PDB entry 4FQU | X-ray diffraction, 3.00 A resolution | chains A and B

== Chain A (and B) ==
Protein: Putative glutathione transferase
Organism: Sphingobium chlorophenolicum
Notes: chain B of this document is another copy of the same molecule, construct and numbering; everything in this record applies to it too
Reference sequence: Q8KN33 (Q8KN33_SPHCR); residues 1-313 here = UniProt positions 1-313
Amino-acid sequence (313 residues; row label = number of the first residue in the row):
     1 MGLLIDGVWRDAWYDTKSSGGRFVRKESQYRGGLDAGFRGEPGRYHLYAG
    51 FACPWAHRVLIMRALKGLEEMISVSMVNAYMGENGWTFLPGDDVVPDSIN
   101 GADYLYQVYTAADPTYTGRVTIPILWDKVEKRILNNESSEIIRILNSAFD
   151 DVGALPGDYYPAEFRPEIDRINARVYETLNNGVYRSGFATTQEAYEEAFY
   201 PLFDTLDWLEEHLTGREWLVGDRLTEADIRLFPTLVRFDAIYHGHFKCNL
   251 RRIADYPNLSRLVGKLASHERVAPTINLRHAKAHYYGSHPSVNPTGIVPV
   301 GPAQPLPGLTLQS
Unresolved in the structure: 1 (chain B: 1, 12-20)
Curated features (UniProtKB/Swiss-Prot):
  - active site: Cys53 (Nucleophile), Tyr184 (Proton donor/acceptor)
  - binding site (glutathione): Trp86, Arg119 to Ile122, Glu137, Ser138
  - mutagenesis: Cys53 (C53A: Loss of activity), Cys248 (C248A: No change in activity)
Reported in the primary citation:
  - catalytic residues: Cys53

== Interface between chain A and chain B ==
Residue-residue contacts (47; chain A residue first):
  Thr190(A) with Ile297(B)
  Thr191(A) with Ile297(B)
  Gln192(A) with Ile297(B); Val298(B), hydrogen bond (side chain-backbone)
  Tyr195(A) with Ile297(B), hydrophobic; Val298(B); Pro299(B); Val300(B), hydrogen bond (side chain-backbone)
  Tyr200(A) with Val300(B)
  Lys247(A) with Asn293(B); Ile297(B); Pro299(B)
  Asn249(A) with Pro299(B); Val300(B), hydrogen bond (side chain-backbone); Gly301(B), hydrogen bond (side chain-backbone); Pro302(B)
  Leu250(A) with Val300(B), hydrophobic; Pro302(B); Ala303(B), hydrogen bond (backbone-backbone)
  Arg252(A) with Arg252(B)
  Ser291(A) with Pro294(B); Thr295(B)
  Val292(A) with Pro294(B)
  Asn293(A) with Lys247(B), hydrogen bond
  Pro294(A) with Ser291(B); Val292(B); Pro294(B), hydrophobic
  Ile297(A) with Ala189(B); Thr190(B); Thr191(B); Gln192(B); Tyr195(B), hydrophobic; Lys247(B)
  Val298(A) with Gln192(B), hydrogen bond (backbone-side chain); Tyr195(B)
  Pro299(A) with Tyr195(B); Lys247(B); Asn249(B)
  Val300(A) with Tyr195(B), hydrogen bond (backbone-side chain); Phe199(B), hydrophobic; Tyr200(B); Asn249(B); Leu250(B), hydrophobic
  Gly301(A) with Asn249(B), hydrogen bond (backbone-side chain); Leu250(B), hydrogen bond (backbone-backbone)
  Pro302(A) with Asn249(B)
  Ala303(A) with Leu250(B), hydrogen bond (backbone-backbone)
Interface residues without a listed pair, chain A (28 interface residues in all): Ala189, Glu196, Phe199, Arg251, Asp255, Tyr286, Pro290, Thr295

== Overview ==
28 residues of chain A and 23 residues of chain B are in contact; the contacts include 11 hydrogen bonds.
Polar pairs include Gln192(A)-Val298(B), Tyr195(A)-Val300(B) and Asn249(A)-Val300(B). From UniProt:
active-site residues Cys53(A) and Tyr184(A), 7 glutathione-binding residues and 2 mutagenesis sites on chain
A. The paper reports the catalytic residue Cys53(A).
Both chains are Putative glutathione transferase (Sphingobium chlorophenolicum). Entry 4FQU
(Glutathionyl-Hydroquinone Reductase PcpF of Sphingobium chlorophenolicum) was determined by X-ray diffraction
(same publication as 4G0I, 4G0K and 4G0L).
